PDB entry 5M4U | X-ray diffraction, 2.19 A resolution | chain A

Chain A:
Protein: Casein kinase II subunit alpha'
Organism: Homo sapiens
Notes: EC 2.7.11.1
Reference sequence: P19784 (CSK22_HUMAN); numbering as in UniProt (aligned over 1-350)
Amino-acid sequence (364 residues; each row starts with the number of its first residue; numbers below 1 keep their minus sign (Met-13 is residue -13)):
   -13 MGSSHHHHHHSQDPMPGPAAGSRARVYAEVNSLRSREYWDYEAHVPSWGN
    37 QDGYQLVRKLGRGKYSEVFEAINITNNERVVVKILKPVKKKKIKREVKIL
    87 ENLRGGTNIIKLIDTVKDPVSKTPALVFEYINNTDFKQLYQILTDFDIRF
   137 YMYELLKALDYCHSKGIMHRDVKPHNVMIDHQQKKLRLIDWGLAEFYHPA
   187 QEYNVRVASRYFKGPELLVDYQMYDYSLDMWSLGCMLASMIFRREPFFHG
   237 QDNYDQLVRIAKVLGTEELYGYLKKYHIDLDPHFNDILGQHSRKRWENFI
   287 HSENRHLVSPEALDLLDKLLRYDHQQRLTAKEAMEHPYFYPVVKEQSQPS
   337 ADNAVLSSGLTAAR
Not modelled in the structure: -13 to 2, 335-350
Construct notes: initiating methionine (-13); expression tag (-12 to 0); engineered mutation Gly39 (Asp in P19784), Ser336 (Cys in P19784)
Ligand contacts: 7FC (4-[6,8-bis(chloranyl)-3-oxidanyl-4-oxidanylidene-chromen-2-yl]benzoic acid): Leu46, Gly47, Arg48, Val54, Val67, Lys69, Glu82, Ile96, Phe114, Glu115, Tyr116, Ile117, Asn119, Met164, Ile175, Asp176, Trp177

Overview:
Bound to chain A: compound 7FC.
Chain A is Casein kinase II subunit alpha' (Homo sapiens); the structure, Orthorhombic complex structure of
human protein kinase CK2 catalytic subunit (isoform CK2ALPHA') with the inhibitor 4'-carboxy-6,8-chloro- ...,
was determined by X-ray diffraction, deposited together with 5M44, 5M4C, 5M4F, 5M4I and 5M56.
